PDB entry 8B3O | electron microscopy, 2.97 A resolution | chains FFF and eee of the 45 polymer chains in the assembly

[Chain FFF]
Protein: Attachment protein G3P
Source organism: Enterobacteria phage f1
Reference sequence: P69169 (G3P_BPF1); residues 1-406 here correspond to UniProt positions 19-424 (UniProt number = residue number + 18)
Chain sequence (406 residues; each row starts with the number of its first residue):
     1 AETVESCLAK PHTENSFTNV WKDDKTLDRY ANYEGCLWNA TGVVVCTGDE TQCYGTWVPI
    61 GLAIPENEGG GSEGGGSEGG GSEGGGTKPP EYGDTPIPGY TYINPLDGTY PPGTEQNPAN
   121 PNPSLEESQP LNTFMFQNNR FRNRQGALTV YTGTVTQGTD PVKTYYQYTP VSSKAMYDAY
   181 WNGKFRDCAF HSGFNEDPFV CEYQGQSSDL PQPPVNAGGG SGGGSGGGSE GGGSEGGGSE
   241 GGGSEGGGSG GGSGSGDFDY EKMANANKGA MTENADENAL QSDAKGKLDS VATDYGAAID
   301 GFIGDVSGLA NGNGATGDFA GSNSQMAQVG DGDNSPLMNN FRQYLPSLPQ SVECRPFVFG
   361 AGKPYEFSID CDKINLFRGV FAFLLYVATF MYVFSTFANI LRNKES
Not modelled in the structure: 1-256, 405-406
Swiss-Prot annotation at these positions:
  - region: Glu68 to Gly86 (G1 (Gly-rich linker)), Thr87 to Pro123 (Hinge), Gly218 to Gly256 (G2 (Gly-rich linker)), Glu235 to Ser244 (Not essential for gene 3 function)
From the paper describing this entry:
  - self-association interface (contacts with another copy of this molecule); pairs are residue here / residue on that copy: Asn399-Arg402 (backbone contact)

[Chain eee]
Protein: Capsid protein G8P
Source organism: Enterobacteria phage f1
Reference sequence: P69540 (CAPSD_BPF1); residues 1-50 here correspond to UniProt positions 24-73 (UniProt number = residue number + 23)
Chain sequence (50 residues; row label = number of the first residue in the row):
     1 AEGDDPAKAA FDSLQASATE MIGYAWAMVV VIVGATIGIK LFKKFTSKAS
Not modelled in the structure: 1-4, 49-50
Construct notes: engineered mutation Met21 (Tyr44 in P69540)
From the paper describing this entry:
  - mutagenesis - Y21M: increased stability (citing earlier work)

[Interface between chain FFF and chain eee]
Contacting residue pairs - 15 pairs, chain FFF then chain eee:
  Phe357(FFF) with Met28(eee), hydrophobic; Val31(eee), hydrophobic
  Phe359(FFF) with Tyr24(eee), hydrophobic; Ala25(eee)
  Lys363(FFF) with Glu20(eee), salt bridge; Tyr24(eee), hydrogen bond
  Tyr365(FFF) with Met21(eee), hydrophobic; Tyr24(eee)
  Phe367(FFF) with Met28(eee), hydrophobic
  Ile369(FFF) with Met28(eee), hydrophobic
  Phe377(FFF) with Ile39(eee), hydrophobic
  Phe381(FFF) with Ile39(eee), hydrophobic
  Leu385(FFF) with Thr46(eee)
  Ala388(FFF) with Thr46(eee)
  Thr389(FFF) with Thr46(eee)
Interface residues without a listed pair, chain FFF (14 interface residues in all): Leu348, Gly360, Ala361
Interface residues without a listed pair, chain eee (11 interface residues in all): Ala27, Phe42, Phe45
The authors on this interface:
  - residue pairs: Lys363(FFF)-Tyr24(eee) (hydrogen bond)

[Overview]
14 residues of chain FFF face 11 of chain eee across their interface; the contacts include 1 hydrogen bond and
1 salt bridge. Among the polar pairs are Lys363(FFF)-Glu20(eee) and Lys363(FFF)-Tyr24(eee). The paper
describes a hydrogen bond between Lys363(FFF) and Tyr24(eee). From the paper: Y21M of chain eee increases
stability; a self-association interface involving Asn399(FFF).
Here chain FFF is Attachment protein G3P and chain eee is Capsid protein G8P, both from Enterobacteria phage
f1. Entry 8B3O (CryoEM structure of the pointy tip (proteins pIII/pVI/pVIII) from the f1 filamentous
bacteriophage) was determined by electron microscopy (same publication as 8B3P and 8B3Q).
